Entry 8DK5 (electron microscopy, 2.71 A resolution); this record covers chains B and J of the 12 polymer chains in the assembly.

== Chain B ==
Protein: Histone H4
From: Homo sapiens
UniProt: P62805 (H4_HUMAN); residues 0-102 here correspond to UniProt positions 1-103 (UniProt number = residue number + 1)
Chain sequence (103 residues; numbered 0 to 102; the number before each row is that of its first residue; numbering starts at 0):
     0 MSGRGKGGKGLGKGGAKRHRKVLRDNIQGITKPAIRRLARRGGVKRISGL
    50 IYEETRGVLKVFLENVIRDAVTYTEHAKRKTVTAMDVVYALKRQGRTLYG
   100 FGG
Unresolved in the structure: 0-22, 102
Curated features (UniProtKB/Swiss-Prot):
  - DNA-binding region: Lys16 to Lys20
  - modified residue: Ser1 (N-acetylserine), Arg3 (Asymmetric dimethylarginine), Lys5 (N6-(2-hydroxyisobutyryl)lysine), Lys8 (N6-(2-hydroxyisobutyryl)lysine), Lys12 (N6-(2-hydroxyisobutyryl)lysine), Lys16 (N6-(2-hydroxyisobutyryl)lysine), Lys20 (N6,N6,N6-trimethyllysine), Lys31 (N6-(2-hydroxyisobutyryl)lysine), Lys44 (N6-(2-hydroxyisobutyryl)lysine), Ser47 (Phosphoserine), Tyr51 (Phosphotyrosine), Lys59 (N6-(2-hydroxyisobutyryl)lysine), Lys77 (N6-(2-hydroxyisobutyryl)lysine), Lys79 (N6-(2-hydroxyisobutyryl)lysine), Thr80 (Phosphothreonine), Tyr88 (Phosphotyrosine), Lys91 (N6-(2-hydroxyisobutyryl)lysine)
  - cross-link (Glycyl lysine isopeptide (Lys-Gly)): Lys12 (interchain with G-Cter in SUMO2), Lys20 (interchain with G-Cter in SUMO2), Lys31 (interchain with G-Cter in SUMO2), Lys59 (interchain with G-Cter in SUMO2), Lys79 (interchain with G-Cter in SUMO2), Lys91 (interchain with G-Cter in SUMO2)

== Chain J ==
Molecule: 187-nt DNA strand
Sequence (187 nucleotides; numbered -14 to 172; the number before each row is that of its first residue; numbers below 1 keep their minus sign (DA-14 is residue -14)):
   -14 ACTACATGAAGTATGTGTCTTTATTCACAAGCTTGCACAATCCCTGCTGG
    36 ACAATTCTGAGTGATGGCAGCTCCCACCTTTCCTTCTTCCTTCACTTAGA
    86 CTACATTTATTCAGCATCTGTATTGTTGGAGTAAGTTCCATGTTAATACT
   136 CACCACTGAGGATTCTTTCTCTCCACTTAACTTATGC
Unresolved in the structure: -14 to 3, 153-172
Sequence notes: conflict DC150 (Dg34514 in 2225930), DT153 (Da34517 in 2225930), DC154 (Da34518 in 2225930), DC156 (Da34520 in 2225930); insertion (157)

== How chain B and chain J interact ==
Contacting residue pairs (11):
  Arg45(B) - DC86(J)  sugar contact
  Arg45(B) - DT87(J)  phosphate contact
  Ile46(B) - DC86(J)  sugar contact
  Ile46(B) - DT87(J)  hydrogen bond to the phosphate
  Ser47(B) - DC86(J)  phosphate contact
  Gly48(B) - DC86(J)  hydrogen bond to the phosphate
  Arg78(B) - DA107(J)  phosphate contact
  Lys79(B) - DT106(J)  phosphate contact
  Lys79(B) - DA107(J)  hydrogen bond to the phosphate
  Thr80(B) - DT106(J)  phosphate contact
  Thr80(B) - DA107(J)  hydrogen bond to the phosphate
Other interface residues (no listed pair), chain B (11 interface residues in all): Arg39, Lys44, Tyr51, Lys77
Other interface residues (no listed pair), chain J (6 interface residues in all): DA88, DT108

== Overview ==
11 residues of chain B face 6 of chain J across their interface, with 4 hydrogen bonds. Polar contacts include
Ile46(B)-DT87(J), Gly48(B)-DC86(J) and Lys79(B)-DA107(J). Curated annotation (UniProt) lists a DNA-binding
region on chain B.
Here chain B is Histone H4 (Homo sapiens) and chain J is a 187-nt DNA strand. Entry 8DK5 (Structure of 187bp
LIN28b nucleosome with site 0 mutation) was determined by electron microscopy together with 7U0G, 7U0I, 7U0J,
8SPS and 8SPU from the same study.
